PDB entry 7SZ7 | electron microscopy, 3.40 A resolution | chains A and B of the 4 polymer chains in the assembly

# Chain A (and B)
Molecule: Epidermal growth factor receptor
Organism: Homo sapiens
Notes: EC 2.7.10.1; chain B of this document is another copy of the same molecule, construct and numbering; everything in this record applies to it too
UniProtKB: P00533 (EGFR_HUMAN); residues -23 to 1186 here correspond to UniProt positions 1-1210 (UniProt number = residue number + 24)
Amino-acid sequence (1210 residues; each row starts with the number of its first residue; numbers below 1 keep their minus sign (Met-23 is residue -23)):
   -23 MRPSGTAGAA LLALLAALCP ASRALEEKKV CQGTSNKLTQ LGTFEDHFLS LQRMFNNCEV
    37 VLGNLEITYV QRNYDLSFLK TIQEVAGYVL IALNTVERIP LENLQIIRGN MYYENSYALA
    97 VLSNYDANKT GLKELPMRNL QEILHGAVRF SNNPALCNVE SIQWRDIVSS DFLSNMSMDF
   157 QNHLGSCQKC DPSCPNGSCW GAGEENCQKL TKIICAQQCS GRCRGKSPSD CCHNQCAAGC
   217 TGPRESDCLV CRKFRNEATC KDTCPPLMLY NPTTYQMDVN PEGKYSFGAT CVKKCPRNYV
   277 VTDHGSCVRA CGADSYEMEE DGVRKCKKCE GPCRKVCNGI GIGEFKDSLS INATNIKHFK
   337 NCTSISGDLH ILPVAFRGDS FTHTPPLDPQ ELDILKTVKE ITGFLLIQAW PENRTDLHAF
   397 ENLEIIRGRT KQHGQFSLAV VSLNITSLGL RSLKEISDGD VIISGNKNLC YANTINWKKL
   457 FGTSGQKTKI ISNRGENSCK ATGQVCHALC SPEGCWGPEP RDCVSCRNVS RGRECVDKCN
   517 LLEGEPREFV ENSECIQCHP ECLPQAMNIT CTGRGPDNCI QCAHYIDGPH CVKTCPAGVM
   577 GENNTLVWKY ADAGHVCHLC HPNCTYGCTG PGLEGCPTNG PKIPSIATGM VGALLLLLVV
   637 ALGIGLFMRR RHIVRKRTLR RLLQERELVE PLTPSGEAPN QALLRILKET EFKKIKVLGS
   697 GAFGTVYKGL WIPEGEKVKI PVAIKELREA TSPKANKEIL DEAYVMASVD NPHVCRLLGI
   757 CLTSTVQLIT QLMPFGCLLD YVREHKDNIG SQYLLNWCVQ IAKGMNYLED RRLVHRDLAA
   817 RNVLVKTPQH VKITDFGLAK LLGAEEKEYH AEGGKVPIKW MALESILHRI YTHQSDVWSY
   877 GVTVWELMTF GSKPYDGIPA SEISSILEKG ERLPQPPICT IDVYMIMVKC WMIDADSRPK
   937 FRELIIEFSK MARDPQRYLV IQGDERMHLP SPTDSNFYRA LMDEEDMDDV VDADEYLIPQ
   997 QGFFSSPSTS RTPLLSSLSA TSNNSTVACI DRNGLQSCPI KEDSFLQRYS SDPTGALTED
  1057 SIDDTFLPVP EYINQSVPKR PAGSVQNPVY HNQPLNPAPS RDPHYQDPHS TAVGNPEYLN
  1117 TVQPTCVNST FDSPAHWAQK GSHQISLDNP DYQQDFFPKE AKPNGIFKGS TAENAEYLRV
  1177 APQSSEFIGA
Unresolved in the structure: -23 to 0, 615-1186
Construct notes: conflict Asn232 (Asp256 in P00533)
Disulfide bonds: Cys7-Cys34, Cys133-Cys163, Cys166-Cys175, Cys170-Cys183, Cys191-Cys199, Cys195-Cys207, Cys208-Cys216, Cys212-Cys224, Cys227-Cys236, Cys240-Cys267, Cys271-Cys283, Cys287-Cys302, Cys305-Cys309, Cys313-Cys338, Cys446-Cys475, Cys482-Cys491, Cys486-Cys499, Cys502-Cys511, Cys515-Cys531, Cys534-Cys547, Cys538-Cys555, Cys558-Cys567, Cys571-Cys593, Cys596-Cys604, Cys600-Cys612
What the authors report for this chain:
  - mutagenesis - L834R: increased catalytic activity

# Chain A / chain B interface
Residue-residue contacts (44; chain A residue first):
  Gln194(A) with Pro219(B); Arg220(B)
  Cys195(A) with Arg220(B)
  Ser196(A) with Arg220(B)
  Pro204(A) with Ser205(B)
  Ser205(A) with Pro204(B)
  Pro219(A) with Gln194(B)
  Arg220(A) with Gln193(B), hydrogen bond (side chain-backbone)
  Phe230(A) with Tyr246(B), hydrophobic
  Met244(A) with His280(B)
  Tyr246(A) with Ser262(B); Gly264(B), hydrogen bond (side chain-backbone); Ser282(B); Cys283(B), hydrogen bond (side chain-backbone)
  Pro248(A) with Gly264(B)
  Tyr251(A) with Phe263(B), hydrophobic; Gly264(B); Val284(B); Arg285(B), hydrogen bond (backbone-backbone)
  Gln252(A) with Val284(B); Ala286(B), hydrogen bond (side chain-backbone); Cys287(B)
  Met253(A) with His280(B); Ser282(B)
  Ser262(A) with Tyr246(B), hydrogen bond (backbone-side chain)
  Phe263(A) with Tyr246(B); Tyr251(B), hydrophobic
  Gly264(A) with Tyr246(B), hydrogen bond (backbone-side chain); Pro248(B); Tyr251(B)
  Asp279(A) with Asp279(B)
  His280(A) with Met253(B); His280(B)
  Ser282(A) with Met253(B)
  Cys283(A) with Tyr246(B); Tyr251(B)
  Val284(A) with Tyr251(B); Gln252(B)
  Arg285(A) with Tyr251(B)
  Ala286(A) with Gln252(B), hydrogen bond (backbone-side chain)
  Asn580(A) with Ala573(B)
  Leu582(A) with Trp584(B), hydrophobic
  Thr601(A) with Tyr602(B)
  Tyr602(A) with Pro613(B), hydrophobic
Interface residues without a listed pair, chain A (35 interface residues in all): Asn86, Gln193, Thr239, Thr249, Thr250, Ala265, Tyr275
Interface residues without a listed pair, chain B (34 interface residues in all): Asn86, Cys195, Phe230, Leu245, Thr249, Ala265, Tyr275, Thr601

# In short
Chain A and chain B form an interface of 35 and 34 residues respectively; the contacts include 8 hydrogen
bonds. Polar pairs include Arg220(A)-Gln193(B), Tyr246(A)-Gly264(B) and Tyr246(A)-Cys283(B). From the paper:
L834R of chain A increases catalytic activity.
Chain A and chain B are both Epidermal growth factor receptor (Homo sapiens); the structure, Cryo-EM structure
of the extracellular module of the full-length EGFR bound to TGF-alpha. "tips-juxtaposed" conformation, was
determined by electron microscopy together with 7SYD, 7SYE, 7SZ0, 7SZ1 and 7SZ5 from the same study.
